PDB entry 7BB6 | electron microscopy, 4.20 A resolution (low resolution: residue-level contacts below are approximate; hydrogen-bond / salt-bridge calls are withheld) | chains A and H of the 6 polymer chains in the assembly

# Chain A
Name: Vasopressin V2 receptor
Source organism: Homo sapiens
UniProt: P30518 (V2R_HUMAN); the construct has insertions or renumbered stretches relative to UniProt, so the offset changes along the chain: -5 to 22 = UniProt 3-30; 31-371 = UniProt 31-371
Sequence (440 residues; each row starts with the number of its first residue; numbers below 1 keep their minus sign (Met-38 is residue -38)):
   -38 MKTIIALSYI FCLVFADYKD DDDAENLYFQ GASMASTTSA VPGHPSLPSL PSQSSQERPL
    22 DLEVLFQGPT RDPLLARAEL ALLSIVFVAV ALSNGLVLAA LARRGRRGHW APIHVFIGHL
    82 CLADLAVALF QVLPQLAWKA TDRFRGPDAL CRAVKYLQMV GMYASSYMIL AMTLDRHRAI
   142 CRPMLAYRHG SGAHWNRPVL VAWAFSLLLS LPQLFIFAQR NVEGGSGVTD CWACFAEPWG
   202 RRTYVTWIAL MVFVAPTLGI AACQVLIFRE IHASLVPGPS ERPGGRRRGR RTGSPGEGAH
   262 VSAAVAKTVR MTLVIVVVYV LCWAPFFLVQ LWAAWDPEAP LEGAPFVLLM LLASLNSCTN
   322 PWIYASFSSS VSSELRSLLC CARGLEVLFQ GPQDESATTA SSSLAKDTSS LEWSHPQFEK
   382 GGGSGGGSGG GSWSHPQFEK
Disordered / not traced: -38 to 32, 145-156, 235-260, 341-401
Sequence notes: initiating methionine (-38); expression tag (-37 to -6, 372-401); conflict Gln14 (Asn22 in P30518), Leu346 (Arg in P30518), Glu347 (Thr in P30518), Val348 (Pro in P30518), Leu349 (Pro in P30518), Phe350 (Ser in P30518), Gln351 (Leu in P30518), Ala358 (Cys in P30518); insertion (23-30)
Cystine bridges: Cys112-Cys192
Swiss-Prot annotation at these positions:
  - lipidation (S-palmitoyl cysteine): Cys341, Cys342
Reported in the primary citation:
  - conformationally variable residues (side-chain flip): Met123, Asp136, Arg137, Trp284, Phe287, Phe328
  - binding site for arginine-vasopressin (chain H): Met123
  - disease-associated variants - V88M, R137H: decreased expression (citing earlier work)
  - contacts within the chain: Val88-Met123, Arg137-Tyr325
  - disease-associated variants - M272R: decreased localization (citing earlier work)
  - disease-associated variants - R137C, R137L: increased signaling (citing earlier work)

# Chain H
Name: arginine-vasopressin
Sequence (10 residues; each row starts with the number of its first residue):
     1 CYFQNCPRGX
Modified residues: NH2 (amino group) at position 10
Cystine bridges: Cys1-Cys6

# Interface between chain A and chain H
Residue-residue contacts (12; chain A residue first):
  Leu36(A) with Pro7(H)
  Glu40(A) with Pro7(H)
  Met123(A) with Tyr2(H)
  Trp193(A) with Gln4(H)
  Ala194(A) with Gln4(H)
  Val290(A) with Phe3(H)
  Gln291(A) with Phe3(H)
  Glu303(A) with Arg8(H)
  Phe307(A) with Asn5(H)
  Met311(A) with Tyr2(H)
  Ala314(A) with Tyr2(H)
  Ser315(A) with Tyr2(H)
Also at the interface, not in a pair above, chain A (15 interface residues in all): Ile46, Phe178, Val206
Also at the interface, not in a pair above, chain H (8 interface residues in all): Cys1, Cys6

# Summary
15 residues of chain A and 8 residues of chain H are in contact. The paper reports a binding site for
arginine-vasopressin (chain H) at Met123(A); V88M and R137H of chain A reduce expression; 5 substitutions were
tested in all.
Chain A is Vasopressin V2 receptor (Homo sapiens) and chain H is arginine-vasopressin; the structure,
AVP-V2R-Galphas-beta1-gamma2-Nb35 (L state), was determined by electron microscopy, deposited together with
7BB7.
